PDB entry 7DL1 | X-ray diffraction, 2.72 A resolution | chains A and C

Chain A (and C):
Protein: 3,5-diaminohexanoate dehydrogenase
Organism: Cloacimonas acidaminovorans (strain Evry)
Notes: EC 1.4.1.11; chain C of this document is another copy of the same molecule, construct and numbering; everything in this record applies to it too
UniProtKB: B0VJ11 (B0VJ11_CLOAI); residues 1-352 here = UniProt positions 1-352
Chain sequence (358 residues; row label = number of the first residue in the row):
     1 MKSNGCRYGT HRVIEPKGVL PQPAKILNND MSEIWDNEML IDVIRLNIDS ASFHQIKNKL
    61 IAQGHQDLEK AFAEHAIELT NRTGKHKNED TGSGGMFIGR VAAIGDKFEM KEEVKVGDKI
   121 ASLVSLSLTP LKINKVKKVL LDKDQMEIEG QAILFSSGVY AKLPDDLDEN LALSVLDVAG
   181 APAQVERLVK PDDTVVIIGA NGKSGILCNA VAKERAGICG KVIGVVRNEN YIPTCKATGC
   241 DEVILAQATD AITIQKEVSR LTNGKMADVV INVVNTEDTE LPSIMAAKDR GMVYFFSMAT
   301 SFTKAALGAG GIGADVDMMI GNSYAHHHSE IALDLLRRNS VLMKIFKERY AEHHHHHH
Disordered / not traced: 352-358
Sequence notes: engineered mutation Gly310 (Glu in B0VJ11), Ser323 (Gly in B0VJ11); expression tag (353-358)
Small-molecule neighbours: NADP (NAP; NADP nicotinamide-adenine-dinucleotide phosphate): Asp177, Val178, Gly199, Asn201, Gly202, Lys203, Ser204, Gly205, Arg227, Tyr231, Ala246, Gln247, Ala248, Val273, Val274, Asn275, Thr276, Phe296, Ser297, Met298, Ala299, Ser323

Interface between chain A and chain C:
Pairs across the interface (93):
  Arg7(A) - Ile312(C)
  Tyr8(A) - Met285(C)  hydrophobic
  Tyr8(A) - Ile312(C)  hydrophobic
  Thr10(A) - Ile252(C)
  Gly18(A) - Ile252(C)
  Val19(A) - Ile252(C)
  Leu20(A) - Ala251(C)  hydrophobic
  Leu20(A) - Leu281(C)  hydrophobic
  Leu20(A) - Met285(C)  hydrophobic
  Val124(A) - Gly310(C)
  Val124(A) - Gly311(C)
  Leu128(A) - Gly311(C)
  Ser157(A) - Gly311(C)
  Ser157(A) - Ile312(C)
  Ser157(A) - Gly313(C)  hydrogen bond (backbone-backbone)
  Val159(A) - Gly310(C)
  Val159(A) - Gly313(C)
  Arg187(A) - Arg290(C)
  Arg187(A) - Asp315(C)  salt bridge
  Ala251(A) - Leu20(C)  hydrophobic
  Ile252(A) - Thr10(C)
  Ile252(A) - Gly18(C)
  Ile252(A) - Val19(C)
  Ile252(A) - Leu20(C)
  Leu281(A) - Leu20(C)  hydrophobic
  Met285(A) - Tyr8(C)  hydrophobic
  Met285(A) - Leu20(C)  hydrophobic
  Asp289(A) - His326(C)  salt bridge
  Arg290(A) - Arg187(C)
  Phe295(A) - Phe302(C)
  Ser297(A) - Phe302(C)
  Met298(A) - Thr303(C)
  Met298(A) - Ala306(C)  hydrophobic
  Thr300(A) - Phe302(C)
  Phe302(A) - Phe295(C)
  Phe302(A) - Ser297(C)
  Phe302(A) - Thr300(C)
  Phe302(A) - Ile320(C)  hydrophobic
  Phe302(A) - Gly321(C)
  Thr303(A) - Met298(C)
  Ala306(A) - Met298(C)  hydrophobic
  Ala306(A) - Ile320(C)  hydrophobic
  Ala306(A) - Gly321(C)
  Ala306(A) - Asn322(C)
  Ala306(A) - Ser323(C)  hydrogen bond (backbone-backbone)
  Leu307(A) - Met298(C)  hydrophobic
  Ala309(A) - Asn322(C)
  Gly310(A) - Val124(C)
  Gly310(A) - Val159(C)
  Gly310(A) - Asn322(C)
  Gly310(A) - Ser323(C)
  Gly310(A) - Tyr324(C)
  Gly311(A) - Val124(C)
  Gly311(A) - Ser157(C)
  Ile312(A) - Arg7(C)
  Ile312(A) - Ser157(C)
  Gly313(A) - Ser157(C)  hydrogen bond (backbone-backbone)
  Gly313(A) - Val159(C)
  Gly313(A) - Tyr324(C)
  Ala314(A) - Asn322(C)  hydrogen bond (backbone-side chain)
  Ala314(A) - Tyr324(C)
  Asp315(A) - Arg187(C)  salt bridge
  Asp315(A) - Tyr324(C)
  Asp315(A) - Ala325(C)
  Asp315(A) - His326(C)  salt bridge
  Val316(A) - Asn322(C)  hydrogen bond (backbone-side chain)
  Asp317(A) - Met319(C)
  Met318(A) - Met319(C)
  Met318(A) - Ile320(C)  hydrogen bond (backbone-backbone)
  Met318(A) - Asn322(C)
  Met319(A) - Met292(C)  hydrophobic
  Met319(A) - Asp317(C)
  Met319(A) - Met318(C)
  Met319(A) - Met319(C)  hydrophobic
  Ile320(A) - Phe302(C)  hydrophobic
  Ile320(A) - Ala305(C)  hydrophobic
  Ile320(A) - Ala306(C)  hydrophobic
  Ile320(A) - Met318(C)  hydrogen bond (backbone-backbone)
  Ile320(A) - Ile320(C)  hydrophobic
  Gly321(A) - Ala306(C)
  Asn322(A) - Ala306(C)
  Asn322(A) - Ala309(C)
  Asn322(A) - Gly310(C)
  Asn322(A) - Ala314(C)  hydrogen bond (side chain-backbone)
  Asn322(A) - Val316(C)
  Asn322(A) - Met318(C)
  Ser323(A) - Ala306(C)  hydrogen bond (backbone-backbone)
  Tyr324(A) - Gly310(C)
  Tyr324(A) - Gly313(C)
  Tyr324(A) - Ala314(C)
  Ala325(A) - Asp315(C)
  His326(A) - Asp289(C)  salt bridge
  His326(A) - Asp315(C)  hydrogen bond (backbone-side chain)
Also at the interface, not in a pair above, chain A (47 interface residues in all): Gly158, Asp250, Gln255, Ala305
Also at the interface, not in a pair above, chain C (49 interface residues in all): Leu128, Gly158, Gln184, Asp250, Gln255, Leu307

Summary:
Chain A and chain C form an interface of 47 and 49 residues respectively; the contacts include 10 hydrogen
bonds and 5 salt bridges. Among the polar pairs are Arg187(A)-Asp315(C), Asp289(A)-His326(C) and
Asp315(A)-His326(C). Bound to chain A: NADP.
Both chains are 3,5-diaminohexanoate dehydrogenase (Cloacimonas acidaminovorans (strain Evry)). Entry 7DL1
(The mutant E310G/G323S structure of 3,5-DAHDHcca complex with NADPH) was determined by X-ray diffraction,
deposited together with 7DL0 and 7DL3.
